8R0Z - chains A and P; structure by X-ray diffraction, 1.20 A resolution.

# Chain A
Name: 14-3-3 protein sigma
From: Homo sapiens
UniProt: P31947 (1433S_HUMAN); residue numbers follow UniProt; this construct covers 1-248
Sequence (253 residues; row label = number of the first residue in the row; numbers below 1 keep their minus sign (Gly-4 is residue -4)):
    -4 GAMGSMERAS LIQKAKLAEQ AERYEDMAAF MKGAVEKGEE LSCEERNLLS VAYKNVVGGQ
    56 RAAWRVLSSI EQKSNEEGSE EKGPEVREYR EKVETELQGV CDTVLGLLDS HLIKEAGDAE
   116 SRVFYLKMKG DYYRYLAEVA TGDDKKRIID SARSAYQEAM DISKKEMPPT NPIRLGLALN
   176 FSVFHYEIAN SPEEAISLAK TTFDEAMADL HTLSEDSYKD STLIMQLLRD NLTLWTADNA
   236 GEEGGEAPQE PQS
Disordered / not traced: 72-73, 232-248
Sequence notes: expression tag (-4 to 0)
Ion coordination: Mg2+ site 1: Glu35, Glu110, Glu188; Mg2+ site 2: Glu75, Glu161; Mg2+ site 3 near Asp215 (its only coordinating residue here)
Residues lining bound ligands: XJF ([(4aR,8aR)-2,3,4,5,6,7,8,8a-octahydro-1H-quinolin-4a-yl]methyl N-phenylcarbamate): Phe198, Met202, Leu205, Tyr213, Lys214, Thr217, Met220, Gln221
Curated features (UniProtKB/Swiss-Prot):
  - site (Interaction with phosphoserine on interacting protein): Arg56, Arg129
  - modified residue (Phosphoserine): Ser5, Ser74, Ser248
From the paper describing this entry:
  - binding site for XJF: Phe198, Met202, Leu205, Tyr213, Lys214, Thr217, Met220, Gln221

# Chain P
Name: WW domain-containing transcription regulator protein 1
UniProt: Q9GZV5 (WWTR1_HUMAN); numbering as in UniProt (aligned over 86-95)
Sequence (10 residues; numbered 86 to 95; the number before each row is that of its first residue):
    86 RSHSSPASLQ
Modified / non-standard residues: Ser89 (phosphoserine; SEP)
Curated features (UniProtKB/Swiss-Prot):
  - modified residue: Ser89 (Phosphoserine)
  - mutagenesis: Ser89 (S89A: Significant resistance to inhibition by STK3/MST2 and LATS2. No effect on binding to PRRG4)
From the paper describing this entry:
  - post-translational modification sites: Ser89

# How chain A and chain P interact
Residue-residue contacts (37):
  Asn42(A) with Ala92(P); Ser93(P), hydrogen bond; Leu94(P), hydrogen bond (side chain-backbone)
  Ser45(A) with Ala92(P), hydrogen bond (side chain-backbone)
  Val46(A) with Ala92(P), hydrophobic
  Lys49(A) with Ser89(P); Ser90(P); Ala92(P)
  Arg56(A) with Ser89(P)
  Arg60(A) with Arg86(P)
  Lys122(A) with Leu94(P)
  Arg129(A) with Ser89(P)
  Tyr130(A) with Ser89(P)
  Pro167(A) with Leu94(P); Gln95(P)
  Ile168(A) with Gln95(P)
  Gly171(A) with Ser90(P)
  Leu174(A) with His88(P); Ser89(P); Ser90(P)
  Asn175(A) with Ser89(P); Ser90(P), hydrogen bond (side chain-backbone)
  Val178(A) with Ser87(P); His88(P)
  Tyr181(A) with Ser87(P)
  Glu182(A) with Arg86(P); Ser87(P), hydrogen bond
  Asp215(A) with Gln95(P)
  Ile219(A) with Pro91(P)
  Leu222(A) with Ser89(P); Pro91(P)
  Asp225(A) with His88(P)
  Asn226(A) with Ser87(P); His88(P), hydrogen bond (side chain-backbone)
  Leu229(A) with Arg86(P); His88(P)
  Trp230(A) with Ser87(P), hydrogen bond
Other interface residues (no listed pair), chain A (27 interface residues in all): Cys38, Phe119, Leu218

# Summary
27 residues of chain A face 10 of chain P across their interface, with 7 hydrogen bonds. Among the polar pairs
are Asn42(A)-Ser93(P), Asn42(A)-Leu94(P) and Ser45(A)-Ala92(P). Bound to chain A: compound XJF. From the
paper: a binding site for XJF at Phe198(A), Met202(A) and Leu205(A) among others; a modification site at
Ser89(P).
Chain A is 14-3-3 protein sigma (Homo sapiens) and chain P is WW domain-containing transcription regulator
protein 1; the structure, 14-3-3 sigma in complex with TAZ peptide and stabilizing fragment TCF199, was
determined by X-ray diffraction.
